8KEE - chains Y and j of the 36 polymer chains in the assembly; structure by electron microscopy, 3.26 A resolution.

== Chain Y (and j) ==
Protein: tube
Source organism: unclassified Caudoviricetes
Notes: chain j of this document is another copy of the same molecule, construct and numbering; everything in this record applies to it too
Sequence (167 residues; each row starts with the number of its first residue):
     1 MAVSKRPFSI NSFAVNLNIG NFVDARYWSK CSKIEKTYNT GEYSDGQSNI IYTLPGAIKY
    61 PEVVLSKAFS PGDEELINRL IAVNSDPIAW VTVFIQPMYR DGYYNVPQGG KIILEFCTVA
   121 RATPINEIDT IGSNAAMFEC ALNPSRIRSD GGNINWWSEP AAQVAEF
Not modelled in the structure: 1, 164-167 (chain j: 1-2, 163-167)

== How chain Y and chain j interact ==
Pairs across the interface - 21 pairs, chain Y then chain j:
  A2(Y) with F116(j)
  V3(Y) with W90(j), hydrogen bond (backbone-side chain); F116(j)
  S4(Y) with P87(j); I88(j); W90(j), hydrogen bond (backbone-side chain)
  K5(Y) with P87(j); I88(j)
  R6(Y) with V83(j); N84(j); D86(j), hydrogen bond (side chain-backbone); P87(j), hydrogen bond (side chain-backbone); A89(j), hydrogen bond (side chain-backbone); W90(j); T118(j)
  Y99(Y) with S85(j); P87(j), hydrophobic
  D101(Y) with I81(j); N84(j); S85(j)
  Y104(Y) with S85(j)
Other interface residues (no listed pair), chain j (12 interface residues in all): S145

== In short ==
The interface between chain Y and chain j involves 8 residues on one side and 12 on the other, with 5 hydrogen
bonds. Among the polar pairs are V3(Y)-W90(j), S4(Y)-W90(j) and R6(Y)-D86(j).
Chain Y and chain j are both tube (unclassified Caudoviricetes); the structure, Cyanophage A-1(L) sheath-tube,
was determined by electron microscopy together with 8KEA, 8KEC, 8KEF and 8KEG from the same study.
